7SK5 - chains A and B of the 5 polymer chains in the assembly; structure by electron microscopy, 4.00 A resolution.

# Chain A
Name: Atypical chemokine receptor 3
Organism: Homo sapiens
UniProt: P25106 (ACKR3_HUMAN); residue numbers follow UniProt; this construct covers 2-362
Amino-acid sequence (393 residues; row label = number of the first residue in the row; numbers below 1 keep their minus sign (Gly-1 is residue -1)):
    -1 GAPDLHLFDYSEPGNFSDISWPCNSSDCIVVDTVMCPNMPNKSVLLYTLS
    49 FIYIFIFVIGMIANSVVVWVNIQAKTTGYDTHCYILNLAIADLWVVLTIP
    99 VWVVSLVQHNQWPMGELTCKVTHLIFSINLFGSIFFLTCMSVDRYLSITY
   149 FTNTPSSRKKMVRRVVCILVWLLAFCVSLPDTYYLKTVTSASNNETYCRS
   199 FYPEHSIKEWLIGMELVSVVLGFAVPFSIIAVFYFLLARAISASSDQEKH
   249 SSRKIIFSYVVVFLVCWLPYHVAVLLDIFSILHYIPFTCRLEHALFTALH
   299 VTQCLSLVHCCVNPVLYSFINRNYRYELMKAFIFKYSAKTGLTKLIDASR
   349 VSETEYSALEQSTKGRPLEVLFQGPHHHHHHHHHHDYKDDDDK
Unresolved in the structure: -1 to 27, 189-190, 330-391
Disulfide bonds: Cys117-Cys196
Construct notes: cloning artifact (-1 to 1); expression tag (363-391)
Curated features (UniProtKB/Swiss-Prot):
  - region: Tyr324 to Lys362 (C-terminal cytoplasmic tail)
  - modified residue (Phosphoserine): Ser347, Ser350, Ser355
  - glycosylation (N-linked (GlcNAc...) asparagine): Asn13, Asn22, Asn39
  - natural variant: Val258 (V258M: In OCABSN)
  - mutagenesis: Ser145 (S145A: Does not result in CXCL12-inducible chemotaxis, calcium mobilization or ERK activation, and has no effect on CXCR7-mediated CXCL12 degradation; when associated with V-147), Thr147 (T147V: Does not result in CXCL12-inducible chemotaxis, calcium mobilization or ERK activation, and has no effect on CXCR7-mediated CXCL12 degradation; when associated with A-145)
From the paper describing this entry:
  - mutagenesis - W100A, F124A, D179A, R197A, E213A, D275A: decreased signaling with Stromal cell-derived factor 1 (chain B) (citing earlier work)
  - mutagenesis - Y268A, Q301A: decreased signaling with Stromal cell-derived factor 1 (chain B)
  - specificity-determining residues: Ser216, Leu305 (proposed by the authors, not directly observed)
  - mutagenesis - Y315A: decreased signaling (citing earlier work)
  - mutagenesis - Y268A, Q301A: increased signaling (constitutive activity)
  - mutagenesis - Y257L: decreased signaling in response to constitutive

# Chain B
Name: Stromal cell-derived factor 1
Organism: Homo sapiens
UniProt: P48061 (SDF1_HUMAN); residues 1-68 here correspond to UniProt positions 22-89 (UniProt number = residue number + 21)
Amino-acid sequence (68 residues; row label = number of the first residue in the row):
     1 KPVSLSYRCPCRFFESHVARANVKHLKILNTPNCALQIVARLKNNNRQVC
    51 IDPKLKWIQEYLEKALNK
Unresolved in the structure: 64-68
Disulfide bonds: Cys9-Cys34, Cys11-Cys50
Curated features (UniProtKB/Swiss-Prot):
  - region: Arg8 to Arg12 (Receptor and heparin binding), Val18 to Arg20 (Receptor binding), Lys27 to Leu29 (Receptor binding), Val39 to Val49 (Receptor binding)
  - motif: Lys1, Pro2 (Receptor activation motif)
  - binding site (heparin): Arg20 to Asn30, Arg41, Gln48, Lys64
  - site: Lys24 (Important for integrin interaction and activation), His25 (Important for dimer formation), Lys27 (Important for integrin interaction and activation), Lys43 (Important for integrin interaction and activation)
From the paper describing this entry:
  - mutagenesis - K1R, P2G: decreased binding to Atypical chemokine receptor 3 (chain A) (citing earlier work)

# How chain A and chain B interact
Pairs across the interface (37; chain A residue first):
  Val28(A) with His25(B), hydrogen bond (backbone-side chain); Leu26(B)
  Val29(A) with His25(B); Leu26(B)
  Asp30(A) with Leu26(B); Lys27(B); Ile28(B), hydrogen bond (backbone-backbone)
  Thr31(A) with Ile28(B)
  Val32(A) with Ile28(B), hydrogen bond (backbone-backbone); Leu29(B), hydrophobic; Asn30(B)
  Met33(A) with Asn30(B), hydrogen bond
  Cys34(A) with Asn30(B)
  Trp100(A) with Pro2(B), hydrophobic; Leu5(B), hydrophobic
  Ser103(A) with Ser4(B), hydrogen bond
  Trp110(A) with Leu5(B), hydrophobic
  Cys117(A) with Leu5(B), hydrophobic
  Asp179(A) with Lys1(B)
  Cys196(A) with Leu5(B)
  Arg197(A) with Tyr7(B)
  Ile205(A) with Phe13(B), hydrophobic
  Lys206(A) with Phe13(B)
  Tyr268(A) with Lys1(B), hydrogen bond (side chain-backbone)
  Asp275(A) with Arg8(B), salt bridge
  Ile279(A) with Arg12(B)
  His281(A) with Pro10(B); Cys11(B); Gln48(B); Cys50(B)
  Tyr282(A) with Arg47(B)
  Phe285(A) with Leu29(B), hydrophobic
  Leu297(A) with Val3(B), hydrophobic; Arg8(B)
  His298(A) with Val3(B)
  Gln301(A) with Pro2(B); Val3(B), hydrogen bond (side chain-backbone)
Also at the interface, not in a pair above, chain A (33 interface residues in all): Leu104, Asn108, His121, Phe124, Leu183, Ser198, Glu213, Leu280
Also at the interface, not in a pair above, chain B (21 interface residues in all): Val49

# Overview
33 residues of chain A and 21 residues of chain B are in contact; the contacts include 7 hydrogen bonds and 1
salt bridge. Among the polar pairs are Asp275(A)-Arg8(B), Val28(A)-His25(B) and Met33(A)-Asn30(B). From the
paper: W100A, F124A and D179A of chain A, among others, reduce signaling with Stromal cell-derived factor 1
(chain B); specificity determinants Ser216(A) and Leu305(A); 12 substitutions were tested in all.
Chain A is Atypical chemokine receptor 3 and chain B is Stromal cell-derived factor 1, both from Homo sapiens;
the structure, Cryo-EM structure of ACKR3 in complex with CXCL12 and an intracellular Fab, was determined by
electron microscopy together with 7SK3, 7SK4, 7SK6, 7SK7, 7SK8 and 7SK9 from the same study.
